1UEA - chains A and B; structure by X-ray diffraction, 2.80 A resolution.

== Chain A ==
Molecule: Matrix metalloproteinase-3
From: Homo sapiens
Notes: EC 3.4.24.17; fragment: catalytic domain
Reference sequence: P08254 (MMP3_HUMAN); residues 83-255 here correspond to UniProt positions 100-272 (UniProt number = residue number + 17)
Sequence (173 residues; row label = number of the first residue in the row):
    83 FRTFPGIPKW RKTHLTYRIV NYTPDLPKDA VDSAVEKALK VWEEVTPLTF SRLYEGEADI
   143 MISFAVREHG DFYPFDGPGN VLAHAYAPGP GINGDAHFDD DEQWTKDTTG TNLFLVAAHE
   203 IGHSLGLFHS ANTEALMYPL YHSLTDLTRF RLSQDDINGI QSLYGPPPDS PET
Disordered / not traced: 251-255
Modified residues: Mse143 (selenomethionine; parent Met); Mse219 (selenomethionine; parent Met)
Construct notes: engineered mutation Mse143 (Met160 in P08254), Mse219 (Met236 in P08254)
Ion coordination: Ca2+ site 1: D107, D182, E184; Ca2+ site 2: D141, G173, N175, D177; Zn2+ site 1: H151, D153, H166, H179; Ca2+ site 3: D158, G159, G161, V163, D181, E184; Zn2+ site 2: H201, H205, H211 (shared with C1(B) of chain B)
Swiss-Prot annotation at these positions:
  - active site: E202
  - binding site (Ca(2+)): D107, D141, D158, G159, G161, V163, G173, N175, D177, D181, D182, E184
  - binding site (Zn(2+)): H151, D153, H166, H179, H201, H205, H211

== Chain B ==
Molecule: Tissue inhibitor of metalloproteinase-1
From: Homo sapiens
Reference sequence: P01033 (TIMP1_HUMAN); residues 1-184 here correspond to UniProt positions 24-207 (UniProt number = residue number + 23)
Sequence (184 residues; numbered 1 to 184; the number before each row is that of its first residue):
     1 CTCVPPHPQT AFCNSDLVIR AKFVGTPEVA QTTLYQRYEI KMTKMYKGFQ ALGDAADIRF
    61 VYTPAMESVC GYFHRSHARS EEFLIAGKLQ DGLLHITTCS FVAPWNSLSL AQRRGFTKTY
   121 TVGCEECTVF PCLSIPCKLQ SGTHCLWTDQ LLQGSEKGFQ SRHLACLPRE PGLCTWQSLR
   181 SQIA
Disordered / not traced: 182-184
Disulfide bonds: C1-C70, C3-C99, C13-C124, C127-C174, C132-C137, C145-C166
Construct notes: engineered mutation A30 (Asn53 in P01033), A78 (Asn101 in P01033)
Ion coordination: Zn2+: C1 (shared with H201(A), H205(A), H211(A) of chain A)
Swiss-Prot annotation at these positions:
  - region (Involved in metalloproteinase-binding): C1 to V4, E67, S68, E156, K157
  - binding site (Zn(2+)): C1
  - site (Involved in metalloproteinase-binding): L34, I135
  - modified residue: S155 (Phosphoserine)

== Interface between chain A and chain B ==
Pairs across the interface (61; chain A residue first):
  T85(A) - T33(B)
  F86(A) - T33(B)
  F86(A) - A65(B)  hydrophobic
  F86(A) - M66(B)  hydrophobic
  F154(A) - L34(B)  hydrophobic
  F154(A) - Y35(B)
  Y155(A) - L34(B)  hydrogen bond (side chain-backbone)
  Y155(A) - P64(B)  hydrophobic
  Y155(A) - A65(B)
  Y155(A) - V69(B)  hydrophobic
  N162(A) - C3(B)
  N162(A) - V4(B)  hydrogen bond (backbone-backbone)
  N162(A) - P6(B)
  N162(A) - C99(B)
  V163(A) - C1(B)  hydrophobic
  V163(A) - T2(B)
  V163(A) - C3(B)  hydrophobic
  V163(A) - C70(B)  hydrophobic
  V163(A) - C99(B)  hydrophobic
  L164(A) - T2(B)  hydrogen bond (backbone-backbone)
  L164(A) - V4(B)  hydrophobic
  A165(A) - C1(B)
  A165(A) - T2(B)  hydrogen bond (backbone-backbone)
  H166(A) - S68(B)
  H166(A) - V69(B)
  A167(A) - S68(B)  hydrogen bond (backbone-side chain)
  A167(A) - V69(B)
  Y168(A) - S68(B)
  T190(A) - S134(B)  hydrogen bond (backbone-side chain)
  T191(A) - S134(B)  hydrogen bond (backbone-side chain)
  G192(A) - L133(B)
  G192(A) - S134(B)  hydrogen bond (backbone-side chain)
  T193(A) - L133(B)
  V198(A) - T2(B)
  H201(A) - C1(B)  hydrogen bond (side chain-backbone)
  H201(A) - T2(B)
  E202(A) - C1(B)  hydrogen bond (side chain-backbone)
  E202(A) - T2(B)  hydrogen bond (side chain-backbone)
  H205(A) - C1(B)  hydrogen bond (side chain-backbone)
  H205(A) - S68(B)
  F210(A) - M66(B)  hydrophobic
  F210(A) - E67(B)
  H211(A) - C1(B)  hydrogen bond (side chain-backbone)
  H211(A) - E67(B)  hydrogen bond (backbone-side chain)
  H211(A) - T98(B)
  Y220(A) - E156(B)  hydrogen bond
  P221(A) - C1(B)
  P221(A) - T2(B)  hydrogen bond (backbone-side chain)
  P221(A) - C3(B)  hydrogen bond (backbone-backbone)
  P221(A) - T98(B)
  L222(A) - C3(B)
  L222(A) - P5(B)
  L222(A) - E156(B)
  Y223(A) - C3(B)  hydrogen bond (backbone-backbone)
  Y223(A) - L133(B)  hydrophobic
  Y223(A) - Q150(B)  hydrogen bond (backbone-side chain)
  H224(A) - Q150(B)
  H224(A) - G154(B)
  H224(A) - E156(B)  salt bridge
  S225(A) - L133(B)
  S225(A) - Q150(B)  hydrogen bond
Also at the interface, not in a pair above, chain A (30 interface residues in all): F83, G161, A169
Also at the interface, not in a pair above, chain B (26 interface residues in all): V29, P136, L151

== In short ==
Chain A and chain B form an interface of 30 and 26 residues respectively, with 20 hydrogen bonds and 1 salt
bridge. Among the polar pairs are H224(A)-E156(B), Y155(A)-L34(B) and A167(A)-S68(B).
Here chain A is Matrix metalloproteinase-3 and chain B is Tissue inhibitor of metalloproteinase-1, both from
Homo sapiens. Entry 1UEA (Mmp-3/timp-1 complex) was determined by X-ray diffraction.
